Entry 6H9B (X-ray diffraction, 2.75 A resolution); this record covers chains A and B of the 5 polymer chains in the assembly.

Chain A:
Name: Tubulin alpha chain
Organism: Ovis aries
Sequence (433 residues; numbered 1 to 440; 7 numbers in that range are skipped by the numbering (no residue carries them; nothing is unmodelled there); the number before each row is that of its first residue):
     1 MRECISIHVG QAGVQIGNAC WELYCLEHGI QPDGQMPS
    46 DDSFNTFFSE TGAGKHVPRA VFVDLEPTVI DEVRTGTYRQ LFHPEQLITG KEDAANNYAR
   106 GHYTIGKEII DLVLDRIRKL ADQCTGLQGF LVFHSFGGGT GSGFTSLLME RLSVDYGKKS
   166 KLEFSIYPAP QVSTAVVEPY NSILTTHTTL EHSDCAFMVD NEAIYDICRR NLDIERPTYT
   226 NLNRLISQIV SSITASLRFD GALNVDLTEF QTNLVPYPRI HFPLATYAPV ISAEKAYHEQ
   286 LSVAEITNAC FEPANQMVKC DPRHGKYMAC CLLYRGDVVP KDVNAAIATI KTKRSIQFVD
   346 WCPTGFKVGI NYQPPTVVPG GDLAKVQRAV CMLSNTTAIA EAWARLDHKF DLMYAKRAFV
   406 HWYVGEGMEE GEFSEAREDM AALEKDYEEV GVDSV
Not modelled in the structure: 439-440
Residues lining bound ligands:
  - FWH (9-methyl-3-[1-(2-methylquinolin-4-yl)ethenyl]carbazole): S178, T179, A180, V181
  - GTP (guanosine-5'-triphosphate): G10, Q11, A12, Q15, I16, D69, D98, A99, A100, N101, S140, G142, G143, G144, T145, G146, I171, P173, V177, T179, E183, N206, Y224, L227, N228, I231

Chain B:
Name: Tubulin beta chain
Organism: Ovis aries
Sequence (431 residues; row label = number of the first residue in the row; note: 10 numbers in that range are skipped by the numbering (no residue carries them; nothing is unmodelled there)):
     1 MREIVHIQAG QCGNQIGAKF WEVISDEHGI DPTGSYHGDS DLQL
    47 ERINVYYNEA TGNKYVPRAI LVDLEPGTMD SVRSGPFGQI FRPDNFVFGQ SGAGNNWAKG
   107 HYTEGAELVD SVLDVVRKES ESCDCLQGFQ LTHSLGGGTG SGMGTLLISK IREEYPDRIM
   167 NTFSVMPSPK VSDTVVEPYN ATLSVHQLVE NTDETYCIDN EALYDICFRT LKLTTPTYGD
   227 LNHLVSATMS GVTTCLRFPG QLNADLRKLA VNMVPFPRLH FFMPGFAPLT SRGSQQYRAL
   287 TVPELTQQMF DSKNMMAACD PRHGRYLTVA TIFRGRMSMK EVDEQMLNIQ NKNSSYFVEW
   347 IPNNVKTAVC DIPP
   369 RGLKMSSTFI GNSTAIQELF KRISEQFTAM FRRKAFLHWY TGEGMDEMEF TEAESNMNDL
   429 VSEYQQYQDA TAD
Residues lining bound ligands:
  - FWH (9-methyl-3-[1-(2-methylquinolin-4-yl)ethenyl]carbazole): V238, C241, L242, L248, A250, D251, K254, L255, N258, M259, T314, V315, A316, T317, I318, N349, N350, V351, K352, T353, A354, I378
  - GDP (guanosine-5'-diphosphate): G10, Q11, C12, Q15, I16, D69, N101, S140, G142, G143, G144, T145, G146, S147, V171, P173, V177, D179, E183, N206, L209, Y224, L227, N228

Chain A / chain B interface:
Contacting residue pairs - 53 pairs, chain A then chain B:
  E71(A) with M1(B)
  T73(A) with N249(B)
  K96(A) with M1(B), hydrogen bond (backbone-backbone); D130(B), salt bridge; C131(B)
  E97(A) with M1(B); R164(B), salt bridge
  D98(A) with D251(B); K254(B), salt bridge
  A100(A) with R253(B); K254(B); V257(B)
  N101(A) with K254(B); N258(B), hydrogen bond
  R105(A) with R253(B)
  P175(A) with N349(B)
  S178(A) with K352(B), hydrogen bond (backbone-side chain)
  T179(A) with L248(B)
  A180(A) with N258(B)
  V181(A) with N258(B), hydrogen bond (backbone-side chain); I347(B), hydrophobic; P348(B); N349(B)
  E220(A) with K326(B), salt bridge
  R221(A) with D329(B), salt bridge
  K394(A) with P348(B); N349(B), hydrogen bond
  L397(A) with E345(B); W346(B); P348(B), hydrophobic; A440(B), hydrophobic
  M398(A) with W346(B), hydrogen bond (backbone-backbone); P348(B)
  K401(A) with F262(B); W346(B); T439(B), hydrogen bond (side chain-backbone); A440(B); D441(B)
  A403(A) with P261(B); F262(B), hydrophobic
  F404(A) with V257(B); N258(B); V260(B); P261(B), hydrogen bond (backbone-backbone); T314(B); I347(B), hydrophobic
  H406(A) with V260(B); P261(B), hydrogen bond (side chain-backbone); F262(B); P263(B)
  W407(A) with A256(B); V257(B), hydrogen bond (side chain-backbone); V260(B), hydrogen bond (side chain-backbone)
Other interface residues (no listed pair), chain A (27 interface residues in all): V177, V182, Y210, R402
Other interface residues (no listed pair), chain B (32 interface residues in all): M259, M325, N350, A438

In short:
27 residues of chain A face 32 of chain B across their interface; the contacts include 11 hydrogen bonds and 5
salt bridges. Polar pairs include K96(A)-D130(B), E97(A)-R164(B) and D98(A)-K254(B). Compound FWH is bound
between chain A and chain B. Ligands of chain A: GTP.
Chain A is Tubulin alpha chain and chain B is Tubulin beta chain, both from Ovis aries; the structure,
1,1-Diheterocyclic Ethylenes Derived from Quinaldine and Carbazole as New Tubulin Polymerization Inhibitors:
Synthesis, Metabolism, and Biological ..., was determined by X-ray diffraction.
